PDB entry 7LTC | X-ray diffraction, 2.00 A resolution | chains A and C of the 4 polymer chains in the assembly

[Chain A (and C)]
Molecule: TP-methylase family protein
Organism: Shewanella oneidensis
Notes: chain C of this document is another copy of the same molecule, construct and numbering; everything in this record applies to it too
Reference sequence: Q8EGW3 (Q8EGW3_SHEON); numbering as in UniProt (aligned over 1-263)
Amino-acid sequence (263 residues; each row starts with the number of its first residue):
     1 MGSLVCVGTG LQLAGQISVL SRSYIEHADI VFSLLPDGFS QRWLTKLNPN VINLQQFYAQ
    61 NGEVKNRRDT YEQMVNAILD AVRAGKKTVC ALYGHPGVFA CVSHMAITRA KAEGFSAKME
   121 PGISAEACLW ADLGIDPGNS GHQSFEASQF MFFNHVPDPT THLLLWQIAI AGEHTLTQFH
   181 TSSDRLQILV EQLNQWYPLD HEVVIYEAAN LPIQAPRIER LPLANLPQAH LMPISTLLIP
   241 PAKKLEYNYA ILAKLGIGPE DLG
Disordered / not traced: 1
From the paper describing this entry:
  - mutagenesis - Y58F (10-fold), R67K (100-fold), Y71F (100-fold), Y93F: decreased catalytic activity
  - mutagenesis - Y93F (3.8-fold): decreased binding to SAM
  - mutagenesis - Y58F/Y71F, R67A: abolished catalytic activity
  - catalytic residues: Y58, R67, Y71
  - contacts within the chain: R67-Y71

[How chain A and chain C interact]
Pairs across the interface (137; chain A residue first):
  G15(A) with S18(C); V19(C), hydrogen bond (backbone-backbone); L20(C), hydrogen bond (backbone-backbone)
  Q16(A) with S18(C); P121(C)
  I17(A) with S18(C); V19(C), hydrogen bond (backbone-backbone)
  S18(A) with G15(C), hydrogen bond (side chain-backbone); Q16(C), hydrogen bond (side chain-backbone); I17(C); I123(C)
  V19(A) with G15(C), hydrogen bond (backbone-backbone); I17(C), hydrogen bond (backbone-backbone)
  L20(A) with G15(C), hydrogen bond (backbone-backbone)
  N66(A) with G263(C), hydrogen bond (side chain-backbone)
  R68(A) with G263(C), hydrogen bond (side chain-backbone)
  H95(A) with A127(C), hydrogen bond (side chain-backbone)
  G97(A) with I135(C); D136(C); P137(C)
  V98(A) with W130(C); D136(C); P137(C), hydrophobic
  F99(A) with D136(C), hydrogen bond (backbone-side chain); G138(C)
  A100(A) with D136(C), hydrogen bond (backbone-side chain)
  H104(A) with W130(C); G134(C); I135(C); D136(C)
  M119(A) with A131(C), hydrophobic
  P121(A) with Q16(C); I123(C); A127(C)
  G122(A) with I123(C)
  I123(A) with P121(C); G122(C)
  E126(A) with E126(C)
  A127(A) with H95(C), hydrogen bond (backbone-side chain); P121(C)
  W130(A) with V98(C); H104(C)
  A131(A) with M119(C), hydrophobic
  G134(A) with H104(C)
  I135(A) with G97(C); H104(C)
  D136(A) with G97(C); V98(C); F99(C), hydrogen bond (side chain-backbone); A100(C), hydrogen bond (side chain-backbone); H104(C)
  P137(A) with G97(C); V98(C), hydrophobic
  G138(A) with F99(C); Q149(C)
  N139(A) with Q149(C), hydrogen bond (backbone-side chain)
  S140(A) with Q149(C); H155(C)
  G141(A) with S144(C); Q149(C)
  H142(A) with H142(C); Q143(C); S144(C), hydrogen bond (backbone-backbone)
  Q143(A) with H142(C); Q143(C)
  S144(A) with G141(C); H142(C), hydrogen bond (backbone-backbone)
  F145(A) with D158(C); T161(C)
  Q149(A) with G138(C); N139(C), hydrogen bond (side chain-backbone); S140(C); L245(C)
  M151(A) with N248(C); I251(C)
  F152(A) with Y247(C); N248(C), hydrogen bond (backbone-backbone); L252(C), hydrophobic; L255(C), hydrophobic; L262(C), hydrophobic
  F153(A) with L245(C), hydrophobic; E246(C); Y247(C), hydrophobic; N248(C), hydrogen bond (backbone-side chain)
  N154(A) with E246(C), hydrogen bond (backbone-backbone); Y247(C), hydrogen bond (side chain-backbone); N248(C)
  H155(A) with S140(C); D158(C), salt bridge; T160(C), hydrogen bond; L245(C)
  V156(A) with D158(C), hydrogen bond (backbone-side chain)
  D158(A) with F145(C); H155(C), salt bridge; V156(C), hydrogen bond (side chain-backbone)
  T160(A) with H155(C), hydrogen bond
  T161(A) with F145(C)
  H174(A) with I257(C); D261(C); L262(C); G263(C), hydrogen bond (backbone-backbone)
  T175(A) with G263(C)
  L176(A) with G263(C)
  R185(A) with L255(C), hydrogen bond (side chain-backbone)
  I188(A) with K254(C); L255(C), hydrophobic
  Q192(A) with N248(C); I251(C)
  L245(A) with Q149(C); F153(C), hydrophobic; H155(C)
  E246(A) with F153(C); N154(C), hydrogen bond (backbone-backbone)
  Y247(A) with F152(C); F153(C), hydrophobic; N154(C), hydrogen bond (backbone-side chain)
  N248(A) with M151(C); F152(C), hydrogen bond (backbone-backbone); F153(C), hydrogen bond (side chain-backbone); N154(C); Q192(C)
  I251(A) with M151(C); Q192(C)
  L252(A) with F152(C), hydrophobic
  K254(A) with I188(C)
  L255(A) with F152(C), hydrophobic; R185(C), hydrogen bond (backbone-side chain); I188(C), hydrophobic
  I257(A) with H174(C)
  D261(A) with H174(C)
  L262(A) with F152(C), hydrophobic; H174(C)
  G263(A) with N66(C), hydrogen bond (backbone-side chain); R68(C), hydrogen bond (backbone-side chain); H174(C), hydrogen bond (backbone-backbone); T175(C); L176(C)
Interface residues without a listed pair, chain A (67 interface residues in all): A14, R22, C101, C128, F150
Interface residues without a listed pair, chain C (67 interface residues in all): A14, R22, C101, C128, F150

[Summary]
The chain A/chain C interface involves 67 residues from each chain, with 38 hydrogen bonds and 2 salt bridges.
Polar contacts include H155(A)-D158(C), S18(A)-G15(C) and S18(A)-Q16(C). From the paper: catalytic residues
Y58(A), R67(A) and Y71(A); Y58F, R67K and Y71F of chain A, among others, reduce catalytic activity; 6
substitutions were tested in all.
Chain A and chain C are both TP-methylase family protein (Shewanella oneidensis); the structure, Structure of
the alpha-N-methyltransferase (SonM) and RiPP precursor (SonA) heteromeric complex (no cofactor), was
determined by X-ray diffraction, deposited together with 7LTE, 7LTF, 7LTH, 7LTR and 7LTS.
